Entry 8OUE (electron microscopy, 2.70 A resolution); this record covers chains I and B of the 10 polymer chains in the assembly.

Chain I:
Protein: H/ACA ribonucleoprotein complex subunit 2
Source organism: Homo sapiens
UniProtKB: Q9NX24 (NHP2_HUMAN); numbering as in UniProt (aligned over 1-153)
Chain sequence (153 residues; row label = number of the first residue in the row):
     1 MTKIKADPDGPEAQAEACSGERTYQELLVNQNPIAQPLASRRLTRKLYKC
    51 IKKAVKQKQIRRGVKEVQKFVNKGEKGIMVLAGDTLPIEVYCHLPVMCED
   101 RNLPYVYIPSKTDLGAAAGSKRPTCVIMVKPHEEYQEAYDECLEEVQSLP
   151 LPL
Disordered / not traced: 1-22, 153
UniProt features mapped onto this chain:
  - modified residue: Ser19 (Phosphoserine)
  - cross-link (Glycyl lysine isopeptide (Lys-Gly)): Lys3 (interchain with G-Cter in SUMO2), Lys5 (interchain with G-Cter in SUMO)
  - natural variant: Val126 (V126M: In DKCB2), Tyr139 (Y139H: In DKCB2)

Chain B:
Molecule: Human telomerase RNA
Source organism: Homo sapiens
Sequence (451 nucleotides; row label = number of the first residue in the row):
     1 GGGUUGCGGAGGGUGGGCCUGGGAGGGGUGGUGGCCAUUUUUUGUCUAAC
    51 CCUAACUGAGAAGGGCGUAGGCGCCGUGCUUUUGCUCCCCGCGCGCUGUU
   101 UUUCUCGCUGACUUUCAGCGGGCGGAAAAGCCUCGGCCUGCCGCCUUCCA
   151 CCGUUCAUUCUAGAGCAAACAAAAAAUGUCAGCUGCUGGCCCGUUCGCCC
   201 CUCCCGGGGACCUGCGGCGGGUCGCCUGCCCAGCCCCCGAACCCCGCCUG
   251 GAGGCCGCGGUCGGCCCGGGGCUUCUCCGGAGGCACCCACUGCCACCGCG
   301 AAGAGUUGGGCUCUGUCAGCCGCGGGUCUCUCGGGGGCGAGGGCGAGGUU
   351 CAGGCCUUUCAGGCCGCAGGAAGAGGAACGGAGCGAGUCCCCGCGCGCGG
   401 CGCGAUUCCCUGAGCUGUGGGACGUGCACCCAGGACUCGGCUCACACAUG
   451 C
Disordered / not traced: 1-210, 219-361, 394-396, 398, 439, 451
Reported in the primary citation:
  - mutagenesis - G450A, G450C, G450U: decreased catalytic activity

Chain I / chain B interface:
Contacting residue pairs - 37 pairs, chain I then chain B:
  Lys58(I) - U407(B)  base contact
  Gln59(I) - U407(B)  base contact
  Ile60(I) - U407(B)  hydrogen bond to the base
  Arg61(I) - U407(B)  hydrogen bond to the sugar
  Arg62(I) - U411(B)  base contact
  Arg62(I) - G417(B)  base contact
  Gly63(I) - G417(B)  phosphate contact
  Gly63(I) - U418(B)  phosphate contact
  Val64(I) - U418(B)  hydrogen bond to the phosphate
  Lys65(I) - G419(B)  base contact
  Lys65(I) - G420(B)  hydrogen bond to the base
  Lys65(I) - G421(B)  hydrogen bond to the base
  Glu66(I) - C410(B)  hydrogen bond to the base
  Glu66(I) - G417(B)  hydrogen bond to the base
  Gln68(I) - C403(B)  phosphate contact
  Lys69(I) - G404(B)  phosphate contact
  Lys69(I) - A405(B)  base contact
  Lys69(I) - C408(B)  salt bridge to the phosphate
  Phe70(I) - U407(B)  phosphate contact
  Phe70(I) - C408(B)  phosphate contact
  Lys73(I) - A405(B)  salt bridge to the phosphate
  Thr85(I) - U418(B)  base contact
  Leu86(I) - U418(B)  hydrogen bond to the base
  Pro87(I) - U418(B)  base contact
  Val90(I) - U418(B)  base contact
  Lys111(I) - U418(B)  hydrogen bond to the base
  Ser120(I) - U411(B)  hydrogen bond to the sugar
  Lys121(I) - U411(B)  sugar contact
  Arg122(I) - U411(B)  hydrogen bond to the base
  Arg122(I) - G412(B)  sugar contact
  Arg122(I) - A413(B)  salt bridge to the phosphate
  Arg122(I) - U416(B)  base contact
  Arg122(I) - G417(B)  phosphate contact
  Thr124(I) - G417(B)  hydrogen bond to the sugar
  Thr124(I) - U418(B)  hydrogen bond to the phosphate
  Cys125(I) - U418(B)  hydrogen bond to the phosphate
  Lys130(I) - U407(B)  hydrogen bond to the base
Other interface residues (no listed pair), chain I (27 interface residues in all): Gly119, Pro123, Val126

Summary:
27 residues of chain I and 15 residues of chain B are in contact, with 15 hydrogen bonds and 3 salt bridges.
Polar pairs include Ile60(I)-U407(B), Lys65(I)-G420(B) and Lys65(I)-G421(B). From the paper: G450A, G450C and
G450U of chain B reduce catalytic activity.
Chain I is H/ACA ribonucleoprotein complex subunit 2 and chain B is Human telomerase RNA, both from Homo
sapiens; the structure, The H/ACA RNP lobe of human telomerase with the dyskerin thumb loop in a semi-closed
conformation, was determined by electron microscopy, deposited together with 8OUF.
